7KIV - chain A; structure by X-ray diffraction, 2.39 A resolution.

[Chain A]
Protein: Peptidoglycan D, D-transpeptidase FtsI
Organism: Pseudomonas aeruginosa (strain ATCC 15692 / DSM 22644 / CIP 104116 / JCM 14847 / LMG 12228 / 1C / PRS 101 / PAO1)
Notes: EC 3.4.16.4
UniProt: G3XD46 (FTSI_PSEAE); residue numbers follow UniProt; this construct covers 1-579
Amino-acid sequence (579 residues; numbered 1 to 579; the number before each row is that of its first residue):
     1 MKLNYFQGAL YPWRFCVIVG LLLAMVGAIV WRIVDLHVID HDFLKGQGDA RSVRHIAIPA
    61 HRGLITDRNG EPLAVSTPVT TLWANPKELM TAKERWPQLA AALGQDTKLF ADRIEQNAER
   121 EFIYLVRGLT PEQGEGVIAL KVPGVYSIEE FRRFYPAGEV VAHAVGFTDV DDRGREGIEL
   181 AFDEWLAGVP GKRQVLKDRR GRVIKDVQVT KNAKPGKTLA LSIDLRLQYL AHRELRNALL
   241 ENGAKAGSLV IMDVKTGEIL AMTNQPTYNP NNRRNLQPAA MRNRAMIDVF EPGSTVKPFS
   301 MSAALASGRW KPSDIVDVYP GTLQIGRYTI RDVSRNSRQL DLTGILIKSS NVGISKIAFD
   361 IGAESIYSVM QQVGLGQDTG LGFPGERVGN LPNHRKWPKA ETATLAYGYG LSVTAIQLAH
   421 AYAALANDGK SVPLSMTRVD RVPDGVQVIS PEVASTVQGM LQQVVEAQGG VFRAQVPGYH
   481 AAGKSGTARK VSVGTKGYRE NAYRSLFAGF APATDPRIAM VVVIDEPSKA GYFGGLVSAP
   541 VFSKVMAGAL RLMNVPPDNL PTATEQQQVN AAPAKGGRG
Disordered / not traced: 1-56, 192-212, 490-501, 528-535, 561-579
Covalently attached groups: NXL104, bound form (NXL) linked to Ser-294
Residues lining bound ligands: NXL104, bound form (NXL; (2S,5R)-1-formyl-5-[(sulfooxy)amino]piperidine-2-carboxamide): Gly-293, Lys-297, Val-333, Ser-349, Asn-351, Tyr-409, Lys-484, Ser-485, Gly-486, Thr-487
UniProt features mapped onto this chain:
  - active site: Ser-294 (Acyl-ester intermediate)
Reported in the primary citation:
  - binding site for NXL104, bound form: Ser-294, Asn-351, Ser-485, Thr-487

[Summary]
NXL104, bound form is covalently linked to Ser-294. From UniProt: active-site residue Ser-294. From the paper:
a binding site for NXL104, bound form at Ser-294, Asn-351 and Ser-485 among others.
Chain A is Peptidoglycan D, D-transpeptidase FtsI (Pseudomonas aeruginosa (strain ATCC 15692 / DSM 22644 / CIP
104116 / JCM 14847 / LMG 12228 / 1C / PRS 101 / PAO1)); the structure, Crystal structure of Pseudomonas
aeruginosa PBP3 in complex with avibactam, was determined by X-ray diffraction together with 7KIS, 7KIT and
7KIW from the same study.
